PDB entry 7E5R | electron microscopy, 3.60 A resolution | chains T and V of the 21 polymer chains in the assembly

== Chain T ==
Name: P17 heavy chain
Source organism: Homo sapiens
Chain sequence (120 residues; row label = number of the first residue in the row):
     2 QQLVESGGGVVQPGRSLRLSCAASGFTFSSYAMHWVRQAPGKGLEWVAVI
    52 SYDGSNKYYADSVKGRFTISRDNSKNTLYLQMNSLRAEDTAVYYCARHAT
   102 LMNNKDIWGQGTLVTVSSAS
Disulfides: C22-C96

== Chain V ==
Name: P17 light chain
Source organism: Homo sapiens
Chain sequence (108 residues; numbered 0 to 107; the number before each row is that of its first residue; numbering starts at 0):
     0 GDIQLTQSPSSLSASVGDRVTITCRASQSISSYLNWYQQKPGKAPKLLIY
    50 AASSLQSGVPSRFSGSGSGTDFTLTISSLQPEDFATYYCQQSYSTPRTFG
   100 QGTKVEIK
Disulfides: C23-C88

== Interface between chain T and chain V ==
Contacting residue pairs (5; chain T residue first):
  W47(T) with P95(V), hydrophobic
  H99(T) with F98(V)
  A100(T) with N34(V)
  L102(T) with Y32(V), hydrophobic
  W109(T) with P44(V)
Other interface residues (no listed pair), chain T (9 interface residues in all): G44, L45, T101, N105
Other interface residues (no listed pair), chain V (13 interface residues in all): Q38, A43, A50, Q55, Y87, Q89, S91, R96

== Overview ==
9 residues of chain T and 13 residues of chain V are in contact.
Chain T is P17 heavy chain and chain V is P17 light chain, both from Homo sapiens; the structure, SARS-CoV-2 S
trimer with three-antibody cocktail complex, was determined by electron microscopy (same publication as 7E5S).
